9CU7 - chains C and E of the 12 polymer chains in the assembly; structure by electron microscopy, 2.82 A resolution.

# Chain C (and E)
Name: Hemagglutinin HA1
Source organism: Influenza A virus (A/Solomon Islands/3/2006(H1N1))
Notes: chain E of this document is another copy of the same molecule, construct and numbering; everything in this record applies to it too
UniProt: A0A0G2RTI0 (A0A0G2RTI0_9INFA); the construct lacks a stretch of the UniProt sequence, so the offset changes along the chain: 11-54 = UniProt 18-61; 55-83 = UniProt 63-91; 84-95 = UniProt 93-104; 96-125 = UniProt 106-135; 2 more segments
Chain sequence (321 residues; numbered 11 to 324 plus 7 insertion-coded residues; the number before each row is that of its first residue; a row labelled like 125A-125C holds insertion residues (125A, then the next letters in order)):
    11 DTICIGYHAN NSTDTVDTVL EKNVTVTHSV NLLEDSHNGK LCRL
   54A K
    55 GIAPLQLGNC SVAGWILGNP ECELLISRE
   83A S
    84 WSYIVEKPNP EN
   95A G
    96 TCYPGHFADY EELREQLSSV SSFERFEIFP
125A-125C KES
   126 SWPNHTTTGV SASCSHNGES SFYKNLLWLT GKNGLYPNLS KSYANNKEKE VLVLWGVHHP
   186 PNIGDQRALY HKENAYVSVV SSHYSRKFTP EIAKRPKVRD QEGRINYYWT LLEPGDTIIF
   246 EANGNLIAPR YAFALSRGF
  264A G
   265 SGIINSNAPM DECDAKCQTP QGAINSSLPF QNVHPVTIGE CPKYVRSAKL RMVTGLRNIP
Construct notes: conflict Arg-53 (Leu60 in A0A0G2RTI0)
Disulfides: Cys-52/Cys-277, Cys-64/Cys-76, Cys-97/Cys-139, Cys-281/Cys-305

# How chain C and chain E interact
Residue-residue contacts - 6 pairs, chain C then chain E:
  Val-205(C) / Arg-220(E)
  Ser-207(C) / Arg-229(E)
  His-208(C) / Gly-100(E)
  His-208(C) / His-101(E)  hydrogen bond
  Lys-212(C) / Glu-216(E)
  Glu-246(C) / Ala-218(E)
Interface residues without a listed pair, chain C (10 interface residues in all): Ser-206, Ser-210, Arg-211, Thr-242, Ile-244
Interface residues without a listed pair, chain E (8 interface residues in all): Lys-219, Pro-221

# In short
The interface between chain C and chain E involves 10 residues on one side and 8 on the other, with 1 hydrogen
bond. The hydrogen-bonded pair is His-208(C)/His-101(E).
Chain C and chain E are both Hemagglutinin HA1 (Influenza A virus (A/Solomon Islands/3/2006(H1N1))); the
structure, Structure of 16.ND.92 Fab in complex with A/Solomon Islands/3/2006(H1N1) influenza virus
Hemagglutinin, was determined by electron microscopy together with 9DBX from the same study.
